PDB entry 6Z6V | X-ray diffraction, 2.19 A resolution | chains A and B of the 4 polymer chains in the assembly

Chain A:
Molecule: Complement C1q subcomponent subunit A
From: Homo sapiens
UniProt: P02745 (C1QA_HUMAN); residues 88-223 here correspond to UniProt positions 110-245 (UniProt number = residue number + 22)
Sequence (136 residues; each row starts with the number of its first residue):
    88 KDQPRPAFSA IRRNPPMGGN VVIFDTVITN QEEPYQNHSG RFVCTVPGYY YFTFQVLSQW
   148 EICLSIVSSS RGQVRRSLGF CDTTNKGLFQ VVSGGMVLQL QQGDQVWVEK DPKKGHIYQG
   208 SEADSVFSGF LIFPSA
Unresolved in the structure: 88-90
Cystine bridges: C150-C168
Glycans and other covalent adducts: N-acetylglucosamine (NAG) linked to N124
Curated features (UniProtKB/Swiss-Prot):
  - binding site (Ca(2+)): Q177
  - glycosylation: N124 (N-linked (GlcNAc...) asparagine)

Chain B:
Molecule: Complement C1q subcomponent subunit B
From: Homo sapiens
UniProt: P02746 (C1QB_HUMAN); residues 92-226 here correspond to UniProt positions 119-253 (UniProt number = residue number + 27)
Sequence (141 residues; row label = number of the first residue in the row):
    92 TQKIAFSATR TINVPLRRDQ TIRFDHVITN MNNNYEPRSG KFTCKVPGLY YFTYHASSRG
   152 NLCVNLMRGR ERAQKVVTFC DYAYNTFQVT TGGMVLKLEQ GENVFLQATD KNSLLGMEGA
   212 NSIFSGFLLF PDMEAHHHHH H
Unresolved in the structure: 225-232
Differences from the reference sequence: expression tag (227-232)
Cystine bridges: C154-C171
Curated features (UniProtKB/Swiss-Prot):
  - binding site (Ca(2+)): D172, Y173, Q179

Interface between chain A and chain B:
Pairs across the interface (43):
  R92(A) with L140(B); F221(B); P222(B); D223(B), salt bridge
  P93(A) with F221(B)
  A94(A) with V186(B), hydrophobic
  F95(A) with V186(B)
  S96(A) with M185(B); V186(B), hydrogen bond (side chain-backbone)
  I98(A) with V168(B), hydrophobic
  I115(A) with V167(B), hydrophobic; M185(B), hydrophobic; L187(B), hydrophobic
  T116(A) with L140(B); V186(B), hydrogen bond (side chain-backbone); L187(B)
  Q118(A) with L140(B); K188(B)
  T140(A) with Y142(B)
  Q142(A) with T182(B); G183(B); G184(B), hydrogen bond (side chain-backbone)
  L144(A) with C171(B)
  L175(A) with Y173(B), hydrophobic
  F176(A) with C171(B), hydrophobic; D172(B); Y173(B), hydrogen bond (backbone-backbone)
  V178(A) with C171(B); D172(B), hydrogen bond (backbone-side chain); T181(B)
  S180(A) with T182(B)
  E209(A) with T169(B)
  A210(A) with T169(B); C171(B), hydrophobic
  D211(A) with V168(B); T169(B), hydrogen bond (side chain-backbone)
  V213(A) with F170(B), hydrophobic; G184(B); M185(B), hydrophobic
  F217(A) with Y142(B), hydrophobic; V186(B), hydrophobic; L220(B), hydrophobic
  L218(A) with F221(B)
Also at the interface, not in a pair above, chain A (26 interface residues in all): R100, Q177, S215, G216
Also at the interface, not in a pair above, chain B (24 interface residues in all): K166, K202, F218

In short:
The interface between chain A and chain B involves 26 residues on one side and 24 on the other; the contacts
include 6 hydrogen bonds and 1 salt bridge. Among the polar pairs are R92(A)-D223(B), S96(A)-V186(B) and
T116(A)-V186(B). N-acetylglucosamine is covalently linked to N124(A).
Here chain A is Complement C1q subcomponent subunit A and chain B is Complement C1q subcomponent subunit B,
both from Homo sapiens. Entry 6Z6V (Globular head of C1q in complex with the nanobody C1qNb75) was determined
by X-ray diffraction.
